PDB entry 1I97 | X-ray diffraction, 4.50 A resolution (low resolution: residue-level contacts below are approximate; hydrogen-bond / salt-bridge calls are withheld) | chains A and D of the 21 polymer chains in the assembly

Chain A:
Molecule: 16S RRNA
Source organism: Thermus thermophilus
Sequence (1514 nucleotides; each row starts with the number of its first residue):
     2 UGUUGGAGAG UUUGAUCCUG GCUCAGGGUG AACGCUGGCG GCGUGCCUAA GACAUGCAAG
    62 UCGUGCGGGC CGCGGGGUUU UACUCCGUGG UCAGCGGCGG ACGGGUGAGU AACGCGUGGG
   122 UGACCUACCC GGAAGAGGGG GACAACCCGG GGAAACUCGG GCUAAUCCCC CAUGUGGACC
   182 CGCCCCUUGG GGUGUGUCCA AAGGGCUUUG CCCGCUUCCG GAUGGGCCCG CGUCCCAUCA
   242 GCUAGUUGGU GGGGUAAUGG CCCACCAAGG CGACGACGGG UAGCCGGUCU GAGAGGAUGG
   302 CCGGCCACAG GGGCACUGAG ACACGGGCCC CACUCCUACG GGAGGCAGCA GUUAGGAAUC
   362 UUCCGCAAUG GGCGCAAGCC UGACGGAGCG ACGCCGCUUG GAGGAAGAAG CCCUUCGGGG
   422 UGUAAACUCC UGAACCCGGG ACGAAACCCC CGACGAGGGG ACUGACGGUA CCGGGGUAAU
   482 AGCGCCGGCC AACUCCGUGC CAGCAGCCGC GGUAAUACGG AGGGCGCGAG CGUUACCCGG
   542 AUUCACUGGG CGUAAAGGGC GUGUAGGCGG CCUGGGGCGU CCCAUGUGAA AGACCACGGC
   602 UCAACCGUGG GGGAGCGUGG GAUACGCUCA GGCUAGACGG UGGGAGAGGG UGGUGGAAUU
   662 CCCGGAGUAG CGGUGAAAUG CGCAGAUACC GGGAGGAACG CCGAUGGCGA AGGCAGCCAC
   722 CUGGUCCACC CGUGACGCUG AGGCGCGAAA GCGUGGGGAG CAAACCGGAU UAGAUACCCG
   782 GGUAGUCCAC GCCCUAAACG AUGCGCGCUA GGUCUCUGGG UCUCCUGGGG GCCGAAGCUA
   842 ACGCGUUAAG CGCGCCGCCU GGGGAGUACG GCCGCAAGGC UGAAACUCAA AGGAAUUGAC
   902 GGGGGCCCGC ACAAGCGGUG GAGCAUGUGG UUUAAUUCGA AGCAACGCGA AGAACCUUAC
   962 CAGGCCUUGA CAUGCUAGGG AACCCGGGUG AAAGCCUGGG GUGCCCCGCG AGGGGAGCCC
  1022 UAGCACAGGU GCUGCAUGGC CGUCGUCAGC UCGUGCCGUG AGGUGUUGGG UUAAGUCCCG
  1082 CAACGAGCGC AACCCCCGCC GUUAGUUGCC AGCGGUUCGG CCGGGCACUC UAACGGGACU
  1142 GCCCGCGAAA GCGGGAGGAA GGAGGGGACG ACGUCUGGUC AGCAUGGCCC UUACGGCCUG
  1202 GGCGACACAC GUGCUACAAU GCCCACUACA AAGCGAUGCC ACCCGGCAAC GGGGAGCUAA
  1262 UCGCAAAAAG GUGGGCCCAG UUCGGAUUGG GGUCUGCAAC CCGACCCCAU GAAGCCGGAA
  1322 UCGCUAGUAA UCGCGGAUCA GCCAUGCCGC GGUGAAUACG UUCCCGGGCC UUGUACACAC
  1382 CGCCCGUCAC GCCAUGGGAG CGGGCUCUAC CCGAAGUCGC CGGGAGCCUA CGGGCAGGCG
  1442 CCGAGGGUAG GGCCCGUGAC UGGGGCGAAG UCGUAACAAG GUAGCUGUAC CGGAAGGUGC
  1502 GGCUGGAUCA CCUC
Bound ions: Mg2+ site 1 near G21 (its only coordinating residue here); Mg2+ site 2 near G78 (its only coordinating residue here); Mg2+ site 3 near G104 (its only coordinating residue here); Mg2+ site 4 near A166 (its only coordinating residue here); Mg2+ site 5 near G183 (its only coordinating residue here); Mg2+ site 6 near G190 (its only coordinating residue here); Mg2+ site 7: G294, G541; Mg2+ site 8 near C526 (its only coordinating residue here); Mg2+ site 9 near U543 (its only coordinating residue here); Mg2+ site 10: A555, A556, A557; Mg2+ site 11 near G571 (its only coordinating residue here); Mg2+ site 12: G578, C579, G580; 10 more Mg2+ sites not listed
Small-molecule neighbours:
  - tetracycline (TAC), molecule 1: A238, U239, C240, A241, G242, G871, G872, C873, U882
  - tetracycline (TAC), molecule 2: G910, C911, G1166, G1167, U1326, A1327, A1359
  - tetracycline (TAC), molecule 3: G918, G919, U920, U1213, G1214, U1322, C1323, G1324, A1330, A1331, U1332
  - tetracycline (TAC), molecule 4: G943, G1035, C1036, C1176, U1177, G1178, G1179
  - tetracycline (TAC), molecule 5: U1141, G1142, C1143, C1144, C1145, G1146, C1147, A1151, G1152, C1153, G1154, G1155, G1156, G1163
  - octadecatungstenyl diphosphate (WO2): C511, U1177, C1379
Reported in the primary citation:
  - binding site for tetracycline: G943

Chain D:
Protein: 30S ribosomal protein S4
Source organism: Thermus thermophilus
Reference sequence: P80373 (RS4_THETH); residues 2-209 here correspond to UniProt positions 1-208 (UniProt number = residue number - 1)
Sequence (208 residues; each row starts with the number of its first residue):
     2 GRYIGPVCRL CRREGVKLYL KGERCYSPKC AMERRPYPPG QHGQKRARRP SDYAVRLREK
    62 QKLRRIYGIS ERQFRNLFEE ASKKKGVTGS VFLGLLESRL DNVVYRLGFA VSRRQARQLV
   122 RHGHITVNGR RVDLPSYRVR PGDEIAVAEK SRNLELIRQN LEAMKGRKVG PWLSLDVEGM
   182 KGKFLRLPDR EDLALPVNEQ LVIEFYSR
Small-molecule neighbours: tetracycline (TAC): Glu81, Ala82, Lys85, Val92, Phe93, Gly95, Leu96, Ser99, Leu188
Reported in the primary citation:
  - binding site for tetracycline: Lys85, Val92 to Leu96, Leu188

Interface between chain A and chain D:
Pairs across the interface - 16 pairs, chain A then chain D:
  A8(A) - Ser208(D)
  A8(A) - Arg209(D)
  U399(A) - Gly2(D)
  G402(A) - Gln116(D)
  G404(A) - Glu24(D)
  G404(A) - Arg25(D)
  G421(A) - Gly41(D)
  U422(A) - Pro40(D)
  U422(A) - Gly41(D)
  A425(A) - Pro7(D)
  A425(A) - Cys9(D)
  G524(A) - Gly41(D)
  G525(A) - Gly41(D)
  G529(A) - Glu72(D)
  G529(A) - Arg73(D)
  U602(A) - Val133(D)
Other interface residues (no listed pair), chain A (19 interface residues in all): C398, U400, A403, U424, C431, C528, A530, C603
Other interface residues (no listed pair), chain D (23 interface residues in all): Val8, Lys22, Gln42, Ser71, Arg115, Asp134, Pro136, Tyr138, Leu157, Phe206

Summary:
19 residues of chain A face 23 of chain D across their interface. Ligands of chain A: octadecatungstenyl
diphosphate and 5 copies of tetracycline. Ligands of chain D: tetracycline. G294(A) and G541(A) coordinate
Mg2+ site 7. From the paper: a binding site for tetracycline at G943(A) and Lys85(D) among others.
Chain A is 16S RRNA and chain D is 30S ribosomal protein S4, both from Thermus thermophilus; the structure,
Crystal structure of the 30S ribosomal subunit from thermus thermophilus in complex with tetracycline, was
determined by X-ray diffraction together with 1I94, 1I95 and 1I96 from the same study.
